PDB entry 6VQX | electron microscopy, 3.15 A resolution | chains C and K of the 11 polymer chains in the assembly

# Chain C
Molecule: Type I-F CRISPR-associated protein Csy2
Source organism: Pseudomonas aeruginosa
Reference sequence: B3G161 (B3G161_PSEAI); residues 1-327 here = UniProt positions 1-327
Chain sequence (327 residues; numbered 1 to 327; the number before each row is that of its first residue):
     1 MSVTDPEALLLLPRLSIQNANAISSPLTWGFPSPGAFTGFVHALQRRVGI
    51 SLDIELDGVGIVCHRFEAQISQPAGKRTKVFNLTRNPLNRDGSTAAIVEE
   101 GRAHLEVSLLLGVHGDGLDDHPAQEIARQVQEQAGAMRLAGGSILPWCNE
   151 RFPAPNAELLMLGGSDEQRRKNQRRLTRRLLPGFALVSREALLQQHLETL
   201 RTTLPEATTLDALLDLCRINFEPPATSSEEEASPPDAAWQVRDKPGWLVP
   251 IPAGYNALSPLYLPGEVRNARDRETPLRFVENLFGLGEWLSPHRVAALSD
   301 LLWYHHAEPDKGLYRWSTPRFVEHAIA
Unresolved in the structure: 1-2, 224-238, 323-327

# Chain K
Molecule: CrRNA
Source organism: Pseudomonas aeruginosa
Sequence (60 nucleotides; numbered 1 to 60; the number before each row is that of its first residue):
     1 CUAAGAAAUUCACGGCGGGCUUGAUGUCCGCGUCUACCUGGUUCACUGCC
    51 GUAUAGGCAG

# Interface between chain C and chain K
Pairs across the interface (31):
  Asn21(C) with A3(K), hydrogen bond to the sugar; A4(K), hydrogen bond to the phosphate
  Pro26(C) with A3(K), base contact
  Gly35(C) with U2(K), phosphate contact; A3(K), phosphate contact
  Ala36(C) with U2(K), base contact; A3(K), hydrogen bond to the phosphate
  Gly39(C) with C1(K), sugar contact; U2(K), sugar contact
  Phe40(C) with U2(K), hydrogen bond to the base
  His42(C) with C1(K), sugar contact
  Arg46(C) with C1(K), hydrogen bond to the base
  Thr84(C) with A7(K), hydrogen bond to the sugar; U9(K), hydrogen bond to the phosphate
  Arg85(C) with A7(K), hydrogen bond to the sugar; A8(K), sugar contact; U9(K), hydrogen bond to the phosphate
  Asn86(C) with A7(K), base contact; A8(K), phosphate contact
  Pro87(C) with A7(K), phosphate contact; A8(K), phosphate contact
  Glu100(C) with A7(K), hydrogen bond to the base
  Met137(C) with U2(K), base contact
  Arg138(C) with U2(K), hydrogen bond to the base; G5(K), salt bridge to the phosphate; A6(K), salt bridge to the phosphate
  Leu139(C) with U2(K), base contact
  Gly141(C) with G5(K), phosphate contact
  Arg271(C) with U2(K), salt bridge to the phosphate; A4(K), hydrogen bond to the base
  Asn282(C) with A3(K), hydrogen bond to the base
Also at the interface, not in a pair above, chain C (22 interface residues in all): Ser33, Ala43, Tyr255

# Summary
22 residues of chain C and 9 residues of chain K are in contact; the contacts include 13 hydrogen bonds and 3
salt bridges. Polar pairs include Phe40(C)-U2(K), Arg46(C)-C1(K) and Glu100(C)-A7(K).
Chain C is Type I-F CRISPR-associated protein Csy2 and chain K is CrRNA, both from Pseudomonas aeruginosa; the
structure, Type I-F CRISPR-Csy complex with its inhibitor AcrF6, was determined by electron microscopy (same
publication as 6VQV and 6VQW).
